PDB entry 5C8Y | X-ray diffraction, 2.59 A resolution | chains D and E of the 6 polymer chains in the assembly

Chain D:
Protein: Tubulin beta
Organism: Sus barbatus
Amino-acid sequence (445 residues; numbered 1 to 445; the number before each row is that of its first residue):
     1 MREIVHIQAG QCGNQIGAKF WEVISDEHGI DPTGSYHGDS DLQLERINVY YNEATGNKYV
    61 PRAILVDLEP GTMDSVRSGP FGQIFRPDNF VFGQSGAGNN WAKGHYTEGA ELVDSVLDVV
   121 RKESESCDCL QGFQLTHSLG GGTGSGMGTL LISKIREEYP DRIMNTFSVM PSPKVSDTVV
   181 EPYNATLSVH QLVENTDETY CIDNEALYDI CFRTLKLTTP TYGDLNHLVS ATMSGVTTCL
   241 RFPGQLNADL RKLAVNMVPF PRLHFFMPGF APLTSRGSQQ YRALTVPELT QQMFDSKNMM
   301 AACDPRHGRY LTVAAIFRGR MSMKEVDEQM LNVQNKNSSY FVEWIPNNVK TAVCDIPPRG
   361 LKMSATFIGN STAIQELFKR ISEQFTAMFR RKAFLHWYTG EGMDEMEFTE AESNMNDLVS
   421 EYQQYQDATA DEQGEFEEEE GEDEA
Disordered / not traced: 274-283, 432-445
Residues lining bound ligands:
  - GDP (guanosine-5'-diphosphate): Gly10, Gln11, Cys12, Gln15, Asp67, Ala97, Asn99, Ser138, Gly140, Gly141, Gly142, Thr143, Gly144, Val169, Pro171, Val175, Ser176, Glu181, Asn204, Leu207, Tyr222, Leu225, Asn226
  - Plinabulin (PN6; (3Z,6Z)-3-benzylidene-6-[(5-tert-butyl-1H-imidazol-4-yl)methylidene]piperazine-2,5-dione): Tyr50, Gln134, Asn165, Phe167, Glu198, Tyr200, Val236, Thr237, Cys239, Leu240, Leu246, Leu250, Leu253, Ala254, Met257, Ala314, Ala315, Ile316, Lys350, Thr351, Ala352, Ile368

Chain E:
Protein: Stathmin-4
Organism: Rattus norvegicus
Reference sequence: P63043 (STMN4_RAT); residues 5-145 here correspond to UniProt positions 49-189 (UniProt number = residue number + 44)
Amino-acid sequence (143 residues; each row starts with the number of its first residue):
     3 MADMEVIELN KCTSGQSFEV ILKPPSFDGV PEFNASLPRR RDPSLEEIQK KLEAAEERRK
    63 YQEAELLKHL AEKREHEREV IQKAIEENNN FIKMAKEKLA QKMESNKENR EAHLAAMLER
   123 LQEKDKHAEE VRKNKELKEE ASR
Disordered / not traced: 3-5, 29-43, 142-145
Sequence notes: expression tag (3-4)
UniProt features mapped onto this chain:
  - modified residue: Ser46 (Phosphoserine)

Chain D / chain E interface:
Pairs across the interface (25; chain D residue first):
  Tyr106(D) with His129(E), hydrogen bond; Ala130(E), hydrophobic; Val133(E), hydrophobic; Arg134(E), hydrogen bond (backbone-side chain)
  Thr107(D) with Lys137(E)
  Ala110(D) with Arg134(E)
  Ser153(D) with Leu123(E); Lys126(E)
  Lys154(D) with Asp127(E), salt bridge
  Arg156(D) with Leu123(E)
  Glu157(D) with Leu120(E); Leu123(E); Asp127(E)
  Pro160(D) with Leu116(E), hydrophobic
  Gln191(D) with Lys126(E), hydrogen bond
  Glu194(D) with Arg122(E), salt bridge
  Asn195(D) with Leu123(E); Lys126(E)
  Thr399(D) with Lys140(E), hydrogen bond (backbone-side chain)
  Gly400(D) with Lys137(E)
  Glu401(D) with Val133(E); Lys137(E), salt bridge
  Gly402(D) with Val133(E); Asn136(E)
  Glu407(D) with His129(E), salt bridge
Also at the interface, not in a pair above, chain D (18 interface residues in all): Asp161, Met403
Also at the interface, not in a pair above, chain E (15 interface residues in all): Arg112, Met119

In short:
18 residues of chain D and 15 residues of chain E are in contact; the contacts include 4 hydrogen bonds and 4
salt bridges. Polar pairs include Lys154(D)-Asp127(E), Glu194(D)-Arg122(E) and Glu401(D)-Lys137(E). Ligands of
chain D: GDP and Plinabulin.
Here chain D is Tubulin beta (Sus barbatus) and chain E is Stathmin-4 (Rattus norvegicus). Entry 5C8Y (Crystal
structure of T2R-TTL-Plinabulin complex) was determined by X-ray diffraction, deposited together with 5CA0,
5CA1 and 5CB4.
